PDB entry 8RN5 | electron microscopy, 2.88 A resolution | chains D and E of the 5 polymer chains in the assembly

== Chain D ==
Protein: RNA-directed RNA polymerase catalytic subunit
From: Influenza B virus (B/Memphis/13/2003)
Notes: EC 2.7.7.48
Reference sequence: Q5V8Y6 (Q5V8Y6_9INFB); residues 1-752 here = UniProt positions 1-752
Sequence (752 residues; numbered 1 to 752; the number before each row is that of its first residue):
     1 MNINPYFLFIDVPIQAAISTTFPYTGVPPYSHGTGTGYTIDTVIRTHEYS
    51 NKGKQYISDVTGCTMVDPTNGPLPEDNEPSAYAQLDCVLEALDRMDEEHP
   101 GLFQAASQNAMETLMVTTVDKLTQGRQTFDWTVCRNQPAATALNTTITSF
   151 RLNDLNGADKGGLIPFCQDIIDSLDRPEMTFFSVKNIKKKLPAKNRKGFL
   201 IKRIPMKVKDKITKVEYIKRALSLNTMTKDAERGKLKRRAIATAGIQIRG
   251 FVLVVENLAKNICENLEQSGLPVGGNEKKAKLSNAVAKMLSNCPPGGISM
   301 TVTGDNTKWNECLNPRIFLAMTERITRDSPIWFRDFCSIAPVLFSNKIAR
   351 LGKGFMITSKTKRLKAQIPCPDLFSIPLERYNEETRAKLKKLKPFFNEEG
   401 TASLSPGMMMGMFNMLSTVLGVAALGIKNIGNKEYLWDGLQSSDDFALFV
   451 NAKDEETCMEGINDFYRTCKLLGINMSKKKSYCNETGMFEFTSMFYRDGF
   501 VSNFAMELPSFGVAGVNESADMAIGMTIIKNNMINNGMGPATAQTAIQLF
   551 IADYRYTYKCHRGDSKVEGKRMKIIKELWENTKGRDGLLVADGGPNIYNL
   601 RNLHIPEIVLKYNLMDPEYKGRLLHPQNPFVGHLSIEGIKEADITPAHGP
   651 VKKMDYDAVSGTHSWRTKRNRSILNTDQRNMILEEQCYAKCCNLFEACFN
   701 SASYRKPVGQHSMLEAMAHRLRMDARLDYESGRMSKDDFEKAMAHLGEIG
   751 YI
Disordered / not traced: 1-352, 376-752

== Chain E ==
Protein: Polymerase acidic protein
From: Influenza B virus (B/Memphis/13/2003)
Notes: EC 3.1.-.-
Reference sequence: Q5V8Z9 (Q5V8Z9_9INFB); residues 1-726 here = UniProt positions 1-726
Sequence (726 residues; each row starts with the number of its first residue):
     1 MDTFITRNFQTTIIQKAKNTMAEFSEDPELQPAMLFNICVHLEVCYVISD
    51 MNFLDEEGKAYTALEGQGKEQNLRPQYEVIEGMPRTIAWMVQRSLAQEHG
   101 IETPKYLADLFDYKTKRFIEVGITKGLADDYFWKKKEKLGNSMELMIFSY
   151 NQDYSLSNESSLDEEGKGRVLSRLTELQAELSLKNLWQVLIGEEDVEKGI
   201 DFKLGQTISRLRDISVPAGFSNFEGMRSYIDNIDPKGAIERNLARMSPLV
   251 SVTPKKLTWEDLRPIGPHIYNHELPEVPYNAFLLMSDELGLANMTEGKSK
   301 KPKTLAKECLEKYSTLRDQTDPILIMKSEKANENFLWKLWRDCVNTISNE
   351 EMSNELQKTNYAKWATGDGLTYQKIMKEVAIDDETMCQEEPKIPNKCRVA
   401 AWVQTEMNLLSTLTSKRALDLPEIGPDVAPVEHVGSERRKYFVNEINYCK
   451 ASTVMMKYVLFHTSLLNESNASMGKYKVIPITNRVVNEKGESFDMLYGLA
   501 VKGQSHLRGDTDVVTVVTFEFSSTDPRVDSGKWPKYTVFRIGSLFVSGRE
   551 KSVYLYCRVNGTNKIQMKWGMEARRCLLQSMQQMEAIVEQESSIQGYDMT
   601 KACFKGDRVNSPKTFSIGTQEGKLVKGSFGKALRVIFTKCLMHYVFGNAQ
   651 LEGFSAESRRLLLLIQALKDRKGPWVFDLEGMYSGIEECISNNPWVIQSA
   701 YWFNEWLGFEKEGSKVLESVDEIMDE
Disordered / not traced: 1-358, 388-726
Reported in the primary citation:
  - mutagenesis - K631A/R634A: decreased catalytic activity

== Chain D / chain E interface ==
Residue-residue contacts - 28 pairs, chain D then chain E:
  I357(D) with A380(E), hydrophobic; M386(E); C387(E)
  T358(D) with Y372(E); M386(E); C387(E), hydrogen bond (backbone-backbone)
  S359(D) with Y372(E); M386(E)
  K360(D) with Y372(E)
  K362(D) with D383(E), salt bridge
  R363(D) with L370(E); Y372(E); Q373(E), hydrogen bond (backbone-backbone)
  L364(D) with Y372(E); Q373(E); I375(E), hydrophobic; M386(E)
  K365(D) with T371(E); Y372(E), hydrogen bond (side chain-backbone); Q373(E), hydrogen bond (backbone-backbone); K374(E); I375(E), hydrogen bond (backbone-backbone); M386(E)
  A366(D) with I375(E); A380(E), hydrophobic; M386(E)
  Q367(D) with K374(E), hydrogen bond
  I368(D) with I381(E), hydrophobic
Also at the interface, not in a pair above, chain D (15 interface residues in all): T361, P369, D372, S375
Also at the interface, not in a pair above, chain E (13 interface residues in all): K377, T385

== Overview ==
Chain D and chain E form an interface of 15 and 13 residues respectively; the contacts include 6 hydrogen
bonds and 1 salt bridge. Among the polar pairs are K362(D)-D383(E), K365(D)-Y372(E) and Q367(D)-K374(E). From
the paper: K631A/R634A of chain E reduce catalytic activity.
Here chain D is RNA-directed RNA polymerase catalytic subunit and chain E is Polymerase acidic protein, both
from Influenza B virus (B/Memphis/13/2003). Entry 8RN5 (Pseudo-symmetrical influenza B polymerase apo-dimer,
ENDO(R) moiety (from "Influenza B polymerase pseudo-symmetrical dimer" | Local refinement)) was determined by
electron microscopy together with 8RN1, 8RN2, 8RN3, 8RN4, 8RN6, 8RN7 and 5 further entries from the same
study.
